PDB entry 6ACE | X-ray diffraction, 1.98 A resolution | chains A and B

== Chain A ==
Name: NAD-dependent protein deacylase sirtuin-5, mitochondrial
Organism: Homo sapiens
Notes: EC 3.5.1.-
UniProtKB: Q9NXA8 (SIR5_HUMAN); residues 36-302 here = UniProt positions 36-302
Amino-acid sequence (267 residues; row label = number of the first residue in the row):
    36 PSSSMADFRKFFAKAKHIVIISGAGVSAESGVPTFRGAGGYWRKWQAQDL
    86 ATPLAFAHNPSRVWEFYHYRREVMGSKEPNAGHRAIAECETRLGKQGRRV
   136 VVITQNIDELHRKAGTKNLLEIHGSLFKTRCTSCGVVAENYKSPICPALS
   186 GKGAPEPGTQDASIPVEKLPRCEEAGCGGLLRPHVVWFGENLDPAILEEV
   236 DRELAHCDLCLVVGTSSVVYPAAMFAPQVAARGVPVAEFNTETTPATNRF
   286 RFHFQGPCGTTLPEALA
Curated features (UniProtKB/Swiss-Prot):
  - active site: His-158 (Proton acceptor)
  - binding site (NAD(+)): Gln-140 to Asp-143, Gly-249 to Ser-251, Asn-275 to Glu-277, Cys-293
  - binding site (substrate): Tyr-102, Arg-105
  - binding site (Zn(2+)): Cys-166, Cys-169, Cys-207, Cys-212
  - mutagenesis: Thr-69 (T69A: Abolishes enzyme activity), Tyr-102 (Y102F: Increases the KM for desuccinylation), Arg-105 (R105M: Increases the KM for desuccinylation. Does not affect deacetylase activity), His-158 (H158A: Abolishes desuccinylation and deglutarylation activity)
Ion coordination: Zn2+: Cys-166, Cys-169, Cys-207, Cys-212

== Chain B ==
Name: succinyl peptide H3K122
Amino-acid sequence (8 residues; row label = number of the first residue in the row):
   118 TIMPXDIQ
Modified residues: SLL ((2S)-2-azanyl-6-[(4-hydroxy-4-oxo-butanoyl)amino]hexanoic acid) at position 122

== How chain A and chain B interact ==
Contacting residue pairs (26):
  Gln-83(A) / Ile-124(B)
  Tyr-102(A) / SLL_122(B)
  Arg-105(A) / SLL_122(B)
  Ile-142(A) / SLL_122(B)
  His-158(A) / SLL_122(B)
  Val-220(A) / SLL_122(B)
  Val-221(A) / SLL_122(B)
  Trp-222(A) / SLL_122(B)
  Phe-223(A) / SLL_122(B)
  Phe-223(A) / Ile-124(B)  hydrophobic
  Gly-224(A) / Pro-121(B)
  Gly-224(A) / SLL_122(B)  hydrogen bond (backbone-backbone)
  Glu-225(A) / Pro-121(B)
  Glu-225(A) / SLL_122(B)  hydrogen bond (backbone-backbone)
  Asn-226(A) / Met-120(B)
  Asn-226(A) / Pro-121(B)
  Val-253(A) / Asp-123(B)
  Val-253(A) / Ile-124(B)
  Val-253(A) / Gln-125(B)  hydrogen bond (backbone-backbone)
  Val-254(A) / Asp-123(B)
  Tyr-255(A) / Met-120(B)  hydrophobic
  Tyr-255(A) / SLL_122(B)
  Tyr-255(A) / Asp-123(B)  hydrogen bond (backbone-backbone)
  Tyr-255(A) / Gln-125(B)
  Pro-256(A) / Met-120(B)  hydrophobic
  Met-259(A) / Met-120(B)  hydrophobic
Also at the interface, not in a pair above, chain A (20 interface residues in all): Ala-86, Leu-227, Leu-232
Also at the interface, not in a pair above, chain B (7 interface residues in all): Ile-119

== In short ==
The interface between chain A and chain B involves 20 residues on one side and 7 on the other, with 4 hydrogen
bonds. Backbone hydrogen bonds pair Gly-224(A)/SLL_122(B), Glu-225(A)/SLL_122(B) and Val-253(A)/Gln-125(B).
Chain A is NAD-dependent protein deacylase sirtuin-5, mitochondrial (Homo sapiens) and chain B is succinyl
peptide H3K122; the structure, histone lysine desuccinylase Sirt5 in complex with succinyl peptide H3K122, was
determined by X-ray diffraction.
